Entry 6HQE (electron microscopy, 4.40 A resolution (low resolution: residue-level contacts below are approximate; hydrogen-bond / salt-bridge calls are withheld)); this record covers chains A and h of the 52 polymer chains in the assembly.

[Chain A (and h)]
Protein: peptide LRV_M3delta1
Notes: chain h of this document is another copy of the same molecule, construct and numbering; everything in this record applies to it too
Sequence (23 residues; numbered 1 to 23; the number before each row is that of its first residue):
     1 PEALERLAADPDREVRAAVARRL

[Chain A / chain h interface]
Contacting residue pairs - 7 pairs, chain A then chain h:
  Pro1(A) with Pro11(h)
  Arg21(A) with Arg13(h)
  Arg22(A) with Pro11(h); Asp12(h); Arg13(h)
  Leu23(A) with Pro11(h); Arg16(h)
Interface residues without a listed pair, chain A (5 interface residues in all): Leu4

[Summary]
5 residues of chain A face 4 of chain h across their interface.
Chain A and chain h are both peptide LRV_M3delta1; the structure, Cryo-EM of self-assembly peptide filament
LRV_M3delta1, was determined by electron microscopy (same publication as 6MK1).
